Entry 8SJ0 (X-ray diffraction, 2.55 A resolution); this record covers chains C and F of the 6 polymer chains in the assembly.

Chain C:
Protein: Cyclic GMP-AMP synthase
From: Mus musculus
Notes: EC 2.7.7.86; fragment: catalytic domain
UniProtKB: Q8C6L5 (CGAS_MOUSE); numbering as in UniProt (aligned over 147-507)
Amino-acid sequence (364 residues; row label = number of the first residue in the row):
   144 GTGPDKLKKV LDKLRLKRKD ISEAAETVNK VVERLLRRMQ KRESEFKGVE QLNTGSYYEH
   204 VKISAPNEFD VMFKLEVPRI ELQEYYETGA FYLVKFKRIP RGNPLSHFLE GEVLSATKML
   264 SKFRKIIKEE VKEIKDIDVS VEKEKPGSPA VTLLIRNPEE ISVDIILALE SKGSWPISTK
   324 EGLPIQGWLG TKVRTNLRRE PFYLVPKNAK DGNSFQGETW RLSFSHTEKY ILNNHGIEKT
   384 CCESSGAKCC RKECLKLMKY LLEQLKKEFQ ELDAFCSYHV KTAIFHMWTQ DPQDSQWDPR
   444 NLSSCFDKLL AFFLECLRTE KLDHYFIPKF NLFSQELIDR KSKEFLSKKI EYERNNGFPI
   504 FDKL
Not modelled in the structure: 144-147, 240-246, 252-255, 507
Sequence notes: expression tag (144-146)
Ion coordination: Mg2+: Ser199, Glu211 (together with 2'-deoxyadenosine 5'-triphosphate); Zn2+: His378, Cys384, Cys385, Cys392
Small-molecule neighbours: 2'-deoxyadenosine 5'-triphosphate (DTP): Gly198, Ser199, Glu202, Glu211, Asp213, Arg364, Lys402, Cys419, Ser420, Tyr421, Lys424
Curated features (UniProtKB/Swiss-Prot):
  - region: Lys372 to Lys395 (DNA-binding)
  - motif: Leu154 to Leu159 (Nuclear export signal), Asp281 to Ser291 (Nuclear localization signal)
  - binding site (GTP): Thr197, Asp307, Arg364 to Glu371
  - binding site (ATP): Ser199, Glu371, Lys402, Ser420 to Lys424
  - binding site (Mg(2+)): Glu211, Asp213, Asp307
  - binding site (2',3'-cGAMP): Asp213, Gly290, Asp307, Lys350, Arg364 to Ser366
  - binding site (Zn(2+)): His378, Cys384, Cys385, Cys392
  - site: Arg241 (Arginine-anchor), Asp307, Ile308 (Cleavage)
  - modified residue: Lys156 (N6-lactoyllysine), Glu176 (PolyADP-ribosyl glutamic acid), Ser199 (Phosphoserine), Tyr201 (Phosphotyrosine), Glu272 (5-glutamyl polyglutamate), Ser291 (Phosphoserine), Glu302 (5-glutamyl glutamate), Lys372 (N6-acetyllysine), Lys382 (N6-acetyllysine), Lys402 (N6-acetyllysine), Ser420 (Phosphoserine), Lys491 (N6-methyllysine)
  - lipidation (S-palmitoyl cysteine): Cys392, Cys393, Cys459
  - cross-link (Glycyl lysine isopeptide (Lys-Gly)): Lys217 (interchain with G-Cter in SUMO), Lys271 (interchain with G-Cter in ubiquitin), Lys335 (interchain with G-Cter in SUMO), Lys372 (interchain with G-Cter in SUMO), Lys382 (interchain with G-Cter in SUMO), Lys399 (interchain with G-Cter in ubiquitin), Lys402 (interchain with G-Cter in ubiquitin), Lys409 (interchain with G-Cter in ubiquitin), Lys410 (interchain with G-Cter in ubiquitin), Lys464 (interchain with G-Cter in SUMO)
  - mutagenesis: Lys156 (K156Q: Mimics lactylation; knockin mice show higher mortality following HSV-1 infection), Asn172 (N172K: Induces alteration of the DNA-binding surface and leads to decreased synthesis of cyclic GMP-AMP (cGAMP); when associated with L-180), Glu176 (E176A: Abolished poly-ADP-ribosylation by PARP1, stimulating interferon production in knockin mice), Arg180 (R180L: Induces alteration of the DNA-binding surface and leads to decreased synthesis of cyclic GMP-AMP (cGAMP); when associated with K-182), Gly198 (G198A: Abolishes stimulation of interferon production; when associated with A-199), Ser199 (S199A: Abolishes stimulation of interferon production; when associated with A-199), Tyr201 (Y201E: Phosphomimetic mutant; reduced translocation to the nucleus following treatment with etoposide), Glu211 to Asp213 (Abolished nucleotidyltransferase activity. Does not affect nuclear localization and tethering to chromatin), Glu211 (E211A: Abolishes ability to promote type-I interferon production), Asp213 (D213A: Abolishes ability to promote type-I interferon production), Lys217 (K217R: Reduced sumoylation), Arg222 (R222E: Impaired tethering to chromatin, leading to constitutive activation in the absence of DNA), 31 further mutagenesis entries in UniProt
What the authors report for this chain:
  - mutagenesis - E211Q/D213N: abolished catalytic activity
  - specificity-determining residues: His467 (proposed by the authors, not directly observed)
  - mutagenesis - R364A (33-fold), H467A: decreased catalytic activity on ATP/GTP
  - mutagenesis - H467A (2-fold): increased catalytic activity on GTP/GTP
  - specificity-determining residues: Ile309, Arg364
  - mutagenesis - R364A (10-fold): decreased catalytic activity on GTP/GTP
  - mutagenesis - R364A (4-fold): increased catalytic activity on ATP/ATP

Chain F:
Molecule: Palindromic DNA18
Sequence (18 nucleotides; each row starts with the number of its first residue):
     1 ATCTGTACAT GTACAGAT

Chain C / chain F interface:
Contacting residue pairs (4; chain C residue first):
  Arg222(C) - DT12(F)  hydrogen bond to the phosphate
  Arg222(C) - DA13(F)  salt bridge to the phosphate
  Lys315(C) - DG11(F)  sugar contact
  Arg342(C) - DA9(F)  sugar contact
Other interface residues (no listed pair), chain C (4 interface residues in all): Gly316
Other interface residues (no listed pair), chain F (5 interface residues in all): DT10

Summary:
4 residues of chain C face 5 of chain F across their interface; the contacts include 1 hydrogen bond and 1
salt bridge. Polar contacts include Arg222(C)-DT12(F) and Arg222(C)-DA13(F). Ligands of chain C:
2'-deoxyadenosine 5'-triphosphate. From the paper: R364A and H467A of chain C reduce catalytic activity on
ATP/GTP; specificity determinants His467(C), Ile309(C) and Arg364(C).
Chain C is Cyclic GMP-AMP synthase (Mus musculus) and chain F is Palindromic DNA18; the structure, Structure
of ternary complex of cGAS with dsDNA and bound 2'-dATP, was determined by X-ray diffraction together with
7UUX, 7UXW, 7UYQ, 7UYZ, 7UZR, 7V0W and 14 further entries from the same study.
